PDB entry 2VBN | X-ray diffraction, 1.90 A resolution | chains B and T of the 6 polymer chains in the assembly

Chain B:
Molecule: DNA endonuclease I-crei
Organism: Chlamydomonas reinhardtii
Notes: EC 3.1.-.-
UniProtKB: P05725 (DNE1_CHLRE); residues 1-153 here = UniProt positions 1-153
Chain sequence (153 residues; each row starts with the number of its first residue):
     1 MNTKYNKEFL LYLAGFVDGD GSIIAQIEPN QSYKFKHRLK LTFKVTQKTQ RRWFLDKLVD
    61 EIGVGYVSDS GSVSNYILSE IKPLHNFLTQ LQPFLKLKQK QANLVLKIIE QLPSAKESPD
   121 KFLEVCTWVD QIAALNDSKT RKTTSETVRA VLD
Unresolved in the structure: 1
Sequence notes: conflict Glu28 (Lys in P05725), Arg38 (Gln in P05725), Lys40 (Ser in P05725), Thr42 (Ala in P05725), Lys44 (Gln in P05725), Ser68 (Arg in P05725), Ser70 (Arg in P05725), Asn75 (Asp in P05725), Glu110 (Trp in P05725), Gln111 (Arg in P05725)
Ion coordination: Mg2+ site 1: Gly19 (shared with 1 residue of chain A; 1 residue of chain C; DA15(T) of chain T); Mg2+ site 2: Asp20 (shared with 1 residue of chain A; 1 residue of chain E; 1 residue of chain S); Ca2+: Ala134, Asn136

Chain T:
Molecule: 10-nt DNA strand
Sequence (10 nucleotides; row label = number of the first residue in the row):
    15 AGGATCCTAA
Ion coordination: Mg2+ site 1: DA15 (shared with 1 residue of chain A; Asp20(B) of chain B; 1 residue of chain C; 1 residue of chain S)

Interface between chain B and chain T:
Pairs across the interface (33; chain B residue first):
  Gly19(B) with DA15(T), phosphate contact
  Asp20(B) with DA15(T), phosphate contact
  Gly21(B) with DA15(T), sugar contact; DG16(T), phosphate contact
  Ser22(B) with DA15(T), sugar contact; DG16(T), hydrogen bond to the phosphate
  Ile24(B) with DG16(T), base contact; DG17(T), phosphate contact
  Gln26(B) with DG17(T), sugar contact; DA18(T), hydrogen bond to the base
  Glu28(B) with DT19(T), base contact; DC20(T), hydrogen bond to the base
  Arg38(B) with DC20(T), base contact
  Lys40(B) with DT19(T), base contact
  Lys44(B) with DG16(T), hydrogen bond to the base; DG17(T), base contact
  Thr46(B) with DA15(T), base contact
  Lys98(B) with DG16(T), salt bridge to the phosphate
  Ala133(B) with DG17(T), phosphate contact
  Asn136(B) with DG16(T), phosphate contact; DG17(T), hydrogen bond to the phosphate
  Asp137(B) with DG16(T), hydrogen bond to the phosphate
  Ser138(B) with DG16(T), phosphate contact; DG17(T), hydrogen bond to the phosphate
  Thr140(B) with DG16(T), base contact; DG17(T), sugar contact; DA18(T), sugar contact
  Arg141(B) with DG17(T), phosphate contact; DA18(T), phosphate contact
  Lys142(B) with DG17(T), phosphate contact; DA18(T), hydrogen bond to the phosphate; DT19(T), salt bridge to the phosphate
  Thr143(B) with DA18(T), hydrogen bond to the phosphate
Interface residues without a listed pair, chain B (24 interface residues in all): Ile23, Ala25, Ile27, Pro29
Interface residues without a listed pair, chain T (7 interface residues in all): DC21

Summary:
Chain B and chain T form an interface of 24 and 7 residues respectively; the contacts include 9 hydrogen bonds
and 2 salt bridges. Polar pairs include Gln26(B)-DA18(T), Glu28(B)-DC20(T) and Lys44(B)-DG16(T). The Mg2+ site
1 is built by Asp20(B) and DA15(T).
Chain B is DNA endonuclease I-crei (Chlamydomonas reinhardtii) and chain T is a 10-nt DNA strand; the
structure, Molecular basis of human XPC gene recognition and cleavage by engineered homing endonuclease
heterodimers, was determined by X-ray diffraction together with 2VBJ, 2VBL and 2VBO from the same study.
